2HWB - chains 1 and 2 of the 4 polymer chains in the assembly; structure by X-ray diffraction, 3.00 A resolution.

[Chain 1]
Protein: Human rhinovirus 14 coat protein (subunit VP1)
Organism: Human rhinovirus 14
Reference sequence: P03303 (POLG_HRV14); residues 1-289 here correspond to UniProt positions 567-855 (UniProt number = residue number + 566)
Amino-acid sequence (289 residues; numbered 1 to 289; the number before each row is that of its first residue):
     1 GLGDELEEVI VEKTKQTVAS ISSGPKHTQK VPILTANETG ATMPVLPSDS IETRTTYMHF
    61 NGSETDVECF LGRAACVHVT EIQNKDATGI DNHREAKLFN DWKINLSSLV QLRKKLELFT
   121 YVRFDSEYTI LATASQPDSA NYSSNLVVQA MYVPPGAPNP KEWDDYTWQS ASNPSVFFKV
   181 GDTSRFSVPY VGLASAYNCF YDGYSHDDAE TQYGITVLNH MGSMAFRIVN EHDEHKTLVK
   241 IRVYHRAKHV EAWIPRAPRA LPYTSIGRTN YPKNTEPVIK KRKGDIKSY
Disordered / not traced: 1-16
Ligand contacts: win56291 (W91; 5-(3-(2,6-dichloro-4-(4,5-dihydro-2-oxazolyl)phenoxy)propyl)-3-methyl isoxazole): I104, L106, Y128, A150, Y152, P174, S175, V176, F186, V188, V191, Y197, N219, M221, M224

[Chain 2]
Protein: Human rhinovirus 14 coat protein (subunit VP2)
Organism: Human rhinovirus 14
Reference sequence: P03303 (POLG_HRV14); residues 1-262 here correspond to UniProt positions 69-330 (UniProt number = residue number + 68)
Amino-acid sequence (262 residues; row label = number of the first residue in the row):
     1 SPNVEACGYS DRVQQITLGN STITTQEAAN AVVCYAEWPE YLPDVDASDV NKTSKPDTSV
    61 CRFYTLDSKT WTTGSKGWCW KLPDALKDMG VFGQNMFFHS LGRSGYTVHV QCNATKFHSG
   121 CLLVVVIPEH QLASHEGGNV SVKYTFTHPG ERGIDLSSAN EVGGPVKDVV YNMNGTLLGN
   181 LLIFPHQFIN LRTNNTATIV IPYINSVPID SMTRHNNVSL MVIPIAPLTV PTGATPSLPI
   241 TVTIAPMCTE FSGIRSKSIV PQ
Disordered / not traced: 1-7
Construct notes: conflict V170 (Ile239 in P03303)

[How chain 1 and chain 2 interact]
Pairs across the interface - 105 pairs, chain 1 then chain 2:
  N37(1) - F188(2)
  E38(1) - Q187(2)
  E38(1) - F188(2)  hydrogen bond (backbone-backbone)
  E38(1) - N190(2)
  E38(1) - T193(2)  hydrogen bond
  E38(1) - N194(2)
  T39(1) - A29(2)
  T39(1) - V32(2)
  T39(1) - Q187(2)
  G40(1) - H186(2)
  T120(1) - E129(2)
  Y121(1) - E129(2)  hydrogen bond
  Y121(1) - I204(2)  hydrogen bond (side chain-backbone)
  Y121(1) - N205(2)
  Y121(1) - S206(2)
  A194(1) - S206(2)
  A194(1) - V207(2)  hydrophobic
  S195(1) - S206(2)  hydrogen bond (backbone-backbone)
  A196(1) - S206(2)
  N198(1) - E129(2)
  N198(1) - S206(2)  hydrogen bond
  F200(1) - E129(2)
  F200(1) - Q131(2)
  Y201(1) - E129(2)
  Y201(1) - Q131(2)
  Y201(1) - R214(2)
  Y201(1) - H215(2)
  D202(1) - K81(2)  salt bridge
  D202(1) - E129(2)  hydrogen bond (backbone-side chain)
  D202(1) - H130(2)
  D202(1) - Q131(2)
  D202(1) - H215(2)
  D202(1) - N216(2)  hydrogen bond (backbone-backbone)
  G203(1) - R214(2)
  G203(1) - H215(2)
  Y204(1) - V142(2)  hydrogen bond (side chain-backbone)
  Y204(1) - K143(2)
  Y204(1) - Y144(2)  hydrogen bond (side chain-backbone)
  Y204(1) - T147(2)  hydrogen bond
  Y204(1) - H148(2)
  Y204(1) - R214(2)  hydrogen bond (backbone-backbone)
  S205(1) - R214(2)  hydrogen bond (backbone-side chain)
  D207(1) - Y144(2)  hydrogen bond
  D207(1) - T213(2)  hydrogen bond
  D207(1) - R214(2)  hydrogen bond (side chain-backbone)
  D207(1) - V260(2)
  D207(1) - P261(2)
  D208(1) - Y144(2)
  D208(1) - P261(2)
  A209(1) - K143(2)
  A209(1) - P261(2)
  E210(1) - K143(2)  salt bridge
  Q212(1) - S141(2)
  Y213(1) - H130(2)
  Y213(1) - Q131(2)
  Y213(1) - L132(2)  hydrogen bond (side chain-backbone)
  Y213(1) - S141(2)
  Y213(1) - V142(2)
  G214(1) - Q131(2)
  I215(1) - Q131(2)
  I254(1) - Y35(2)
  I254(1) - P128(2)  hydrophobic
  I254(1) - I204(2)  hydrophobic
  P255(1) - I183(2)  hydrophobic
  P255(1) - F184(2)
  R256(1) - P128(2)  hydrogen bond (side chain-backbone)
  R256(1) - E129(2)  hydrogen bond (side chain-backbone)
  R256(1) - I183(2)
  R256(1) - F184(2)
  A257(1) - T176(2)
  A257(1) - N180(2)
  A257(1) - I183(2)
  P258(1) - T176(2)
  P258(1) - N180(2)
  R259(1) - N174(2)  hydrogen bond (side chain-backbone)
  R259(1) - G175(2)
  R259(1) - T176(2)
  A260(1) - G175(2)  hydrogen bond (backbone-backbone)
  A260(1) - L177(2)  hydrophobic
  L261(1) - Y171(2)  hydrophobic
  L261(1) - G175(2)  hydrogen bond (backbone-backbone)
  T264(1) - G138(2)  hydrogen bond (side chain-backbone)
  S265(1) - G138(2)
  S265(1) - N139(2)
  G267(1) - Q131(2)
  R268(1) - Q131(2)
  R268(1) - N139(2)
  T269(1) - Q131(2)  hydrogen bond (side chain-backbone)
  T269(1) - L132(2)  hydrogen bond (side chain-backbone)
  T269(1) - A133(2)  hydrogen bond (side chain-backbone)
  T269(1) - N174(2)
  N270(1) - A133(2)
  N270(1) - S134(2)  hydrogen bond (side chain-backbone)
  N270(1) - G137(2)  hydrogen bond (side chain-backbone)
  N270(1) - G138(2)  hydrogen bond (side chain-backbone)
  N270(1) - N139(2)
  N270(1) - V140(2)  hydrogen bond (side chain-backbone)
  Y271(1) - G137(2)
  Y271(1) - V166(2)
  Y271(1) - D168(2)  hydrogen bond
  Y271(1) - Y171(2)
  Y271(1) - G175(2)
  K273(1) - H135(2)
  K273(1) - E136(2)
  V278(1) - Y171(2)
Interface residues without a listed pair, chain 1 (45 interface residues in all): H206, T211, T275, I279
Interface residues without a listed pair, chain 2 (53 interface residues in all): N30, I127, M173, I259

[In short]
Chain 1 and chain 2 form an interface of 45 and 53 residues respectively; the contacts include 31 hydrogen
bonds and 2 salt bridges. Polar contacts include D202(1)-K81(2), E210(1)-K143(2) and E38(1)-T193(2). Chain 1
binds win56291.
Here chain 1 is Human rhinovirus 14 coat protein (subunit VP1) and chain 2 is Human rhinovirus 14 coat protein
(subunit VP2), both from Human rhinovirus 14. Entry 2HWB (A comparison of the anti-rhinoviral drug binding
pocket in hrv14 and hrv1a) was determined by X-ray diffraction together with 2HWC, 2HWD, 2HWE and 2HWF from
the same study.
